PDB entry 7KXJ | electron microscopy, 6.40 A resolution (low resolution: residue-level contacts below are approximate; hydrogen-bond / salt-bridge calls are withheld) | chains A and H of the 9 polymer chains in the assembly

# Chain A
Protein: Spike glycoprotein
Organism: Severe acute respiratory syndrome coronavirus 2
Reference sequence: P0DTC2 (SPIKE_SARS2); residue numbers follow UniProt; this construct covers 1-1211
Sequence (1274 residues; row label = number of the first residue in the row):
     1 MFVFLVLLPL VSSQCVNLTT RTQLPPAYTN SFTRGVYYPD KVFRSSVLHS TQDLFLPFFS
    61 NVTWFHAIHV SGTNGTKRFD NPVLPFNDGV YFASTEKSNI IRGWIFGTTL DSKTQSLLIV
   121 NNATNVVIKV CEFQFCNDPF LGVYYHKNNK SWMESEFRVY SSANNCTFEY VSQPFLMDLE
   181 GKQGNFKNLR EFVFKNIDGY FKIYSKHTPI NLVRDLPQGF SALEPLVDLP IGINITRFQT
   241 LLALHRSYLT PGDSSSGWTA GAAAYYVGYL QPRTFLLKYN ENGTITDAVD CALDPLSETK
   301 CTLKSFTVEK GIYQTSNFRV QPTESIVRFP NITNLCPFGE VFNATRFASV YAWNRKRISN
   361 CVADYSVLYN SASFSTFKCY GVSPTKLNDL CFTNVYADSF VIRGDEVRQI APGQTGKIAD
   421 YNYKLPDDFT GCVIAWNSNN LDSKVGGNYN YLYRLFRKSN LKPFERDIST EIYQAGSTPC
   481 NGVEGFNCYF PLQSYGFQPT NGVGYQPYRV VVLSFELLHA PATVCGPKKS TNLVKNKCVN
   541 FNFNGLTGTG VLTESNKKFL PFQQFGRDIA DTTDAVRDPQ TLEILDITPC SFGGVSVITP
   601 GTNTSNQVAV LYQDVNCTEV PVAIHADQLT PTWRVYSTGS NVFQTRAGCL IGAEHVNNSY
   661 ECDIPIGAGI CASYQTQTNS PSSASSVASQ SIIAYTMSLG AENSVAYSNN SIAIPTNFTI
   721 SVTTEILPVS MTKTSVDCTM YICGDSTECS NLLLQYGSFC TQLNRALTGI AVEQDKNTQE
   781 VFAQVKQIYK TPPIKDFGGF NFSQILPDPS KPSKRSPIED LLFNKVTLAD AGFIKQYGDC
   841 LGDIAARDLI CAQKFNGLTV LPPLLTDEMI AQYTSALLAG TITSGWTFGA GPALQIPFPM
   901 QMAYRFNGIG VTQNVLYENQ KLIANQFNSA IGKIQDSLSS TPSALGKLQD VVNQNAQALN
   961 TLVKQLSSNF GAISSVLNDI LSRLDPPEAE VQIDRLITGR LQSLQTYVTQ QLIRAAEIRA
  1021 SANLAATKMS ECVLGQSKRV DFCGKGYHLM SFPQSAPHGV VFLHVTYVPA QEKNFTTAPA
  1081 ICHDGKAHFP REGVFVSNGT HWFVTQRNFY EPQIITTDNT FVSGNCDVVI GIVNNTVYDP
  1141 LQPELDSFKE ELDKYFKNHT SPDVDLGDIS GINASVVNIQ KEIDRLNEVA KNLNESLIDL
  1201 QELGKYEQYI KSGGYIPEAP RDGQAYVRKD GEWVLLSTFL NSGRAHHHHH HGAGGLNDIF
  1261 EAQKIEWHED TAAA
Unresolved in the structure: 1-13, 69-77, 144-151, 178-186, 246-262, 621-637, 677-688, 828-853, 1138-1274
Sequence notes: conflict S682 (Arg in P0DTC2), S683 (Arg in P0DTC2), S685 (Arg in P0DTC2), P817 (Phe in P0DTC2), P892 (Ala in P0DTC2), P899 (Ala in P0DTC2), P942 (Ala in P0DTC2), P986 (Lys in P0DTC2), P987 (Val in P0DTC2); expression tag (1212-1274)
Swiss-Prot annotation at these positions:
  - region: N280 to C301 (Putative superantigen), R403 to D405 (Integrin-binding motif), N448 to F456 (Immunodominant HLA epitope recognized by the CD8+), P681, A684 (Putative superantigen), S816 to Y837 (Fusion peptide 1), K835 to F855 (Fusion peptide 2), D1163 to E1202 (Heptad repeat 2)
  - site: R815, S816 (Cleavage)
  - glycosylation: N17 (N-linked (GlcNAc...) (complex) asparagine), N61 (N-linked (GlcNAc...) (hybrid) asparagine), N74 (N-linked (GlcNAc...) (complex) asparagine), N122 (N-linked (GlcNAc...) (hybrid) asparagine), N149 (N-linked (GlcNAc...) (complex) asparagine), N165 (N-linked (GlcNAc...) (complex) asparagine), N234 (N-linked (GlcNAc...) (high mannose) asparagine), N282 (N-linked (GlcNAc...) (complex) asparagine), T323 (O-linked (GalNAc) threonine), S325 (O-linked (HexNAc...) serine), N331 (N-linked (GlcNAc...) (complex) asparagine), N343 (N-linked (GlcNAc...) (complex) asparagine), N603 (N-linked (GlcNAc...) (hybrid) asparagine), N616 (N-linked (GlcNAc...) (complex) asparagine), N657 (N-linked (GlcNAc...) (complex) asparagine), T676 (O-linked (GlcNAc...) threonine), T678 (O-linked (GlcNAc...) threonine), N709 (N-linked (GlcNAc...) (high mannose) asparagine), N717 (N-linked (GlcNAc...) (hybrid) asparagine), N801 (N-linked (GlcNAc...) (hybrid) asparagine) and 6 more in UniProt
  - natural variant: L5 (L5F: In strain: Iota/B.1.526), S13 (S13I: In strain: Epsilon/B.1.427/B.1.429), L18 (L18F: In strain: Beta/B.1.351, Gamma/P.1 and 1 more), T19 (T19I: In strain: Omicron/BQ.1.1, Omicron/XBB.1.5 and 1 more; T19R: In strain: Delta/B.1.617.2, Omicron/BA.2 and 4 more), T20 (T20N: In strain: Gamma/P.1), L24 to A27 (sequence variant, change not given here; In strain: Omicron/BA.2, Omicron/BA.2.12.1 and 6 more), P26 (P26S: In strain: Gamma/P.1), Q52 (Q52H: In strain: Omicron/EG.5.1), A67 (A67V: In strain: Eta/B.1.525, Omicron/BA.1), H69 to V70 (deletion: In strain: Alpha/B.1.1.7, Eta/B.1.525 and 5 more), G75 (G75V: In strain: Lambda/C.37), T76 (T76I: In strain: Lambda/C.37), 82 further natural variant entries in UniProt
  - mutagenesis: H69 to V70 (Increased incorporation of cleaved spike into virions), N121 (N121Q: Partial loss of biliverdin affinity), R190 (R190K: Partial loss of biliverdin affinity), N234 (N234Q: Increased resistance to neutralizing antibodies), N331 (N331Q: Reduced viral infectivity), N343 (N343Q: Reduced viral infectivity), L452 (L452R: Increased resistance to neutralizing antibodies. Decreases HLA binding to NF9 epitope. Increased binding affinity to human ACE2), Y453 (Y453F: Decreased HLA binding to NF9 epitope. Increased binding affinity to human ACE2), A475 (A475V: Increased resistance to neutralizing antibodies), V483 (V483A: Increased resistance to neutralizing antibodies), E484 (E484D: Increased replication in human TMEM106B overexpressing cells), F490 (F490L: Increased resistance to neutralizing antibodies and human covalescent sera neutralization), 12 further mutagenesis entries in UniProt
Cystine bridges: C15-C136, C131-C166, C291-C301, C336-C361, C379-C432, C391-C525, C480-C488, C538-C590, C617-C649, C662-C671, C738-C760, C743-C749, C1032-C1043, C1082-C1126
Covalent attachments: N-acetylglucosamine (NAG) linked to N282, N331, N343
Residues lining bound ligands: N-acetylglucosamine (NAG; 2-acetamido-2-deoxy-beta-D-glucopyranose): K558, F559, L560

# Chain H
Protein: Fab 15033-7 heavy chain
Organism: Homo sapiens
Notes: antibody fragment or engineered binder
Sequence (225 residues; each row starts with the number of its first residue; note: 8 numbers in that range are skipped by the numbering (no residue carries them; nothing is unmodelled there)):
     1 EVQLVESGG
    11 GLVQPGGSLR LSCAASGFDL
    35 GGYSMHWVRQ APGKGLEWVA GIYAS
    62 GGATAYADSV K
    74 GRFTISADTS KNTAYLQMNS LRAEDTAVYY CARSYYYGGF GMDYWGQGTL VTVSSASTKG
   134 PSVFPLAPSS KSTSGGTAAL GCLVKDYFPE PVTVSWNSGA LTSGVHTFPA VLQSSGLYSL
   194 SSVVTVPSSS LGTQTYICNV NHKPSNTKVD KKVEPKSCDK
Unresolved in the structure: 232-233
Cystine bridges: C23-C104, C155-C211

# Interface between chain A and chain H
Pairs across the interface - 12 pairs, chain A then chain H:
  F456(A) - G111(H)
  F456(A) - G112(H)
  G485(A) - Y110(H)
  F486(A) - S38(H)
  F486(A) - A64(H)
  F486(A) - T65(H)
  F486(A) - A66(H)
  F486(A) - Y110(H)
  N487(A) - Y110(H)
  C488(A) - Y110(H)
  Y489(A) - Y109(H)
  Q493(A) - Y109(H)
Other interface residues (no listed pair), chain A (9 interface residues in all): L455, E484
Other interface residues (no listed pair), chain H (12 interface residues in all): H40, G55, I56, Y57

# Overview
The interface between chain A and chain H involves 9 residues on one side and 12 on the other. Chain A binds
N-acetylglucosamine. N-acetylglucosamine is covalently linked to N282(A), N331(A) and N343(A). From UniProt:
24 mutagenesis sites on chain A.
Here chain A is Spike glycoprotein (Severe acute respiratory syndrome coronavirus 2) and chain H is Fab
15033-7 heavy chain (Homo sapiens). Entry 7KXJ (SARS-CoV-2 spike protein in complex with Fab 15033-7, 3-"up",
asymmetric) was determined by electron microscopy, deposited together with 7KLG, 7KLH, 7KMK, 7KML and 7KXK.
